PDB entry 1ZLK | X-ray diffraction, 3.10 A resolution | chains C and B of the 4 polymer chains in the assembly

[Chain C]
Molecule: 43-nt DNA strand
Sequence (43 nucleotides; each row starts with the number of its first residue):
     1 GGCCCGCGCT TTGGGGACTA AAGTCCCTAA CCCTGGCCAC GAT
Unresolved in the structure: 1-7, 32-43

[Chain B]
Protein: Dormancy Survival Regulator
Organism: Mycobacterium tuberculosis
Notes: fragment: C-terminal domain
Amino-acid sequence (95 residues; numbered 123 to 217; the number before each row is that of its first residue):
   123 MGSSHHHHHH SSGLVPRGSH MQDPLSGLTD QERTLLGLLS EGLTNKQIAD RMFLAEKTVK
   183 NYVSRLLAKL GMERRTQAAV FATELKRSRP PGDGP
Unresolved in the structure: 123-144, 210-217
Differences from the reference sequence: cloning artifact (123-126, 133-143); expression tag (127-132)

[Interface between chain C and chain B]
Contacting residue pairs (13):
  DT12(C) with Tyr-184(B), sugar contact
  DG13(C) with Gln-153(B), hydrogen bond to the phosphate; Thr-180(B), sugar contact; Tyr-184(B), hydrogen bond to the phosphate
  DG14(C) with Leu-176(B), phosphate contact; Ala-177(B), hydrogen bond to the phosphate; Thr-180(B), hydrogen bond to the phosphate; Asn-183(B), base contact
  DG15(C) with Lys-179(B), phosphate contact; Asn-183(B), base contact
  DG16(C) with Lys-179(B), hydrogen bond to the base
  DA17(C) with Lys-179(B), base contact
  DA22(C) with Arg-196(B), phosphate contact
Also at the interface, not in a pair above, chain B (9 interface residues in all): Asp-152

[Summary]
7 residues of chain C face 9 of chain B across their interface; the contacts include 5 hydrogen bonds. Polar
pairs include DG16(C)/Lys-179(B), DG13(C)/Gln-153(B) and DG13(C)/Tyr-184(B).
Here chain C is a 43-nt DNA strand and chain B is Dormancy Survival Regulator (Mycobacterium tuberculosis).
Entry 1ZLK (Crystal Structure of the Mycobacterium tuberculosis Hypoxic Response Regulator DosR C-terminal
Domain-DNA Complex) was determined by X-ray diffraction, deposited together with 1ZLJ.
